PDB entry 6UFI | X-ray diffraction, 1.72 A resolution | chain A

Chain A:
Protein: Cupin domain-containing protein
Organism: Bacillus subtilis
Reference sequence: A0A162QMS4 (A0A162QMS4_BACIU); numbering as in UniProt (aligned over 1-385)
Chain sequence (385 residues; row label = number of the first residue in the row):
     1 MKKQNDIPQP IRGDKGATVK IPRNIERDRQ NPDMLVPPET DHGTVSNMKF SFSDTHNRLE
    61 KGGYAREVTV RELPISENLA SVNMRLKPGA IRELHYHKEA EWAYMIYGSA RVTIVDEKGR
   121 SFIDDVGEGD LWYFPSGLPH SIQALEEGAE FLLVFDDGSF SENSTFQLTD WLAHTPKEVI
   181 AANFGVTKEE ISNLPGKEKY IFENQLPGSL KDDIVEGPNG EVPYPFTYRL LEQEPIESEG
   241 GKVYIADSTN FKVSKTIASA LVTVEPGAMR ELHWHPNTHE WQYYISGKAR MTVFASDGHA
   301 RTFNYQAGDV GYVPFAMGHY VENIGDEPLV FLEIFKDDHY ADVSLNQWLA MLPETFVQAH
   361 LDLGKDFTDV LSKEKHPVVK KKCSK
Unresolved in the structure: 1-5, 383-385
Sequence notes: engineered mutation Y96 (Trp in A0A162QMS4)
Bound ions: Na+ near V70 (its only coordinating residue here); Mn2+ site 1: H95, H97, E101, H140; Mn2+ site 2: H273, H275, E280, H319
Reported in the primary citation:
  - mutagenesis - W96Y, W96Y/W274Y, W274F: decreased catalytic activity
  - self-association interface (contacts with another copy of this molecule); pairs are residue here / residue on that copy: W274-Y96 (pi stacking)
  - mutagenesis - W274Y: unchanged catalytic activity
  - Mn2+ coordination: H95, H97, H273, H275
  - catalytic residues: W274

Summary:
H95, H97, E101 and H140 form the Mn2+ site 1. The Mn2+ site 2 is built by H273, H275, E280 and H319. From the
paper: the catalytic residue W274; W96Y, W96Y/W274Y and W274F reduce catalytic activity.
Chain A is Cupin domain-containing protein (Bacillus subtilis); the structure, W96Y Oxalate Decarboxylase
(Bacillus subtilis), was determined by X-ray diffraction together with 6TZP from the same study.
